PDB entry 4FAP | X-ray diffraction, 2.80 A resolution | chains A and B

[Chain A]
Protein: FK506-binding protein
Source organism: Homo sapiens
Notes: EC 5.2.1.8
UniProt: P62942 (FKB1A_HUMAN); residues 1-107 here = UniProt positions 1-107
Amino-acid sequence (107 residues; each row starts with the number of its first residue):
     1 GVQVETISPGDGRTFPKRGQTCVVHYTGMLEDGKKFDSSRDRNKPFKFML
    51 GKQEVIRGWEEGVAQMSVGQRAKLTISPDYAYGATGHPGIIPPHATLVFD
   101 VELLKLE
Residues lining bound ligands: C15-(R)-methylthienyl rapamycin (ARD): Y26, F36, D37, R42, F46, Q53, E54, V55, I56, W59, Y82, H87, I90, I91, F99

[Chain B]
Protein: FKBP12-rapamycin associated protein
Source organism: Homo sapiens
Notes: fragment: frb
UniProt: P42345 (FRAP_HUMAN); residues 108-201 here correspond to UniProt positions 2019-2112 (UniProt number = residue number + 1911)
Amino-acid sequence (94 residues; numbered 108 to 201; the number before each row is that of its first residue):
   108 VAILWHEMWHEGLEEASRLYFGERNVKGMFEVLEPLHAMMERGPQTLKET
   158 SFNQAYGRDLMEAQEWCRKYMKSGNVKDLTQAWDLYYHVFRRIS
Residues lining bound ligands: C15-(R)-methylthienyl rapamycin (ARD): L120, E121, S124, R125, F128, G129, T187, Q188, W190, D191, Y194, F197
Curated features (UniProtKB/Swiss-Prot):
  - cross-link: K155 (Glycyl lysine isopeptide (Lys-Gly) (interchain with G-Cter in ubiquitin))

[Chain A / chain B interface]
Residue-residue contacts (9):
  K47(A) with Y194(B), hydrogen bond (backbone-side chain); R198(B)
  Y82(A) with R131(B)
  T85(A) with R131(B)
  G86(A) with R131(B), hydrogen bond (backbone-side chain)
  H87(A) with F128(B)
  P88(A) with V183(B)
  G89(A) with V183(B)
  I90(A) with V183(B), hydrophobic
Other interface residues (no listed pair), chain A (11 interface residues in all): F36, R42, F46
Other interface residues (no listed pair), chain B (9 interface residues in all): Y127, K184, T187, D191

[Overview]
11 residues of chain A and 9 residues of chain B are in contact, with 2 hydrogen bonds. Polar contacts include
K47(A)-Y194(B) and G86(A)-R131(B). C15-(R)-methylthienyl rapamycin is bound between chain A and chain B.
Here chain A is FK506-binding protein and chain B is FKBP12-rapamycin associated protein, both from Homo
sapiens. Entry 4FAP (Atomic structures of the rapamycin analogs in complex with both human FKBP12 and frb
domain of ...) was determined by X-ray diffraction (same publication as 3FAP, 2FAP and 1NSG).
